1WTE - chains X and B of the 4 polymer chains in the assembly; structure by X-ray diffraction, 1.90 A resolution.

# Chain X
Molecule: 13-nt DNA strand
Sequence (13 nucleotides; row label = number of the first residue in the row):
     1 ACCGGGCCCTGCC
Bound ions: Na+: DG6 (shared with 2 residues of chain A)

# Chain B
Name: EcoO109IR
Organism: Escherichia coli
Notes: EC 3.1.21.4
UniProt: Q9RPJ3 (Q9RPJ3_ECOLI); residue numbers follow UniProt; this construct covers 1-272
Sequence (272 residues; each row starts with the number of its first residue):
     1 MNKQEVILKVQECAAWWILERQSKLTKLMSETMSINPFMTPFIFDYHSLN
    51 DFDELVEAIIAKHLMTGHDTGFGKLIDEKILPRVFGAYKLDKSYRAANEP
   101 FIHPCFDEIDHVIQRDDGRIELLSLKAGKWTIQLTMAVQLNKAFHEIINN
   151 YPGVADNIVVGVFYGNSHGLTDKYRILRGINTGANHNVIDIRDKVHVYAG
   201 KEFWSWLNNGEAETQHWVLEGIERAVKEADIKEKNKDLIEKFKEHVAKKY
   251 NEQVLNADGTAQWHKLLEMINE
Bound ions: Na+: Asp110, Leu125 (shared with 1 residue of chain Y)

# Chain X / chain B interface
Pairs across the interface (37; chain X residue first):
  DC3(X) with Asp172(B), sugar contact; Thr182(B), hydrogen bond to the phosphate; Gly183(B), phosphate contact
  DG4(X) with Leu134(B), sugar contact; Lys173(B), hydrogen bond to the base; Gly183(B), phosphate contact; Ala184(B), hydrogen bond to the phosphate; His186(B), salt bridge to the phosphate
  DG5(X) with Gln133(B), base contact; Leu134(B), hydrogen bond to the base; Lys173(B), base contact
  DG6(X) with Gln133(B), hydrogen bond to the base
  DC7(X) with Gln133(B), base contact
  DC8(X) with Ser34(B), sugar contact; Thr66(B), base contact
  DC9(X) with Thr32(B), phosphate contact; Ser34(B), hydrogen bond to the phosphate; His63(B), salt bridge to the phosphate; Thr66(B), sugar contact; Gly67(B), phosphate contact; Thr70(B), base contact
  DT10(X) with Arg21(B), salt bridge to the phosphate; Lys24(B), salt bridge to the phosphate; Thr32(B), hydrogen bond to the phosphate; His63(B), phosphate contact; Gly67(B), phosphate contact; Thr70(B), sugar contact; Gly71(B), phosphate contact; Lys74(B), base contact
  DG11(X) with Trp16(B), phosphate contact; Trp17(B), hydrogen bond to the phosphate; Glu20(B), phosphate contact; Gly71(B), phosphate contact; Lys74(B), sugar contact; Lys79(B), phosphate contact
  DC12(X) with Trp16(B), phosphate contact; Lys79(B), salt bridge to the phosphate
Other interface residues (no listed pair), chain X (11 interface residues in all): DC2
Other interface residues (no listed pair), chain B (26 interface residues in all): Met33, Glu78, Ile132, Arg175

# In short
Chain X and chain B form an interface of 11 and 26 residues respectively; the contacts include 8 hydrogen
bonds and 5 salt bridges. Polar contacts include DG4(X)-Lys173(B), DG5(X)-Leu134(B) and DG6(X)-Gln133(B).
Asp110(B) and Leu125(B) coordinate Na+.
Chain X is a 13-nt DNA strand and chain B is EcoO109IR (Escherichia coli); the structure, Crystal structure of
type II restrcition endonuclease, EcoO109I complexed with cognate DNA, was determined by X-ray diffraction.
